PDB entry 7NZ2 | electron microscopy, 11.00 A resolution (very low resolution: no residue pairs are listed; an interface is given only as per-side residue counts) | chains C2 and D2 of the 44 polymer chains in the assembly

== Chain C2 (and D2) ==
Molecule: Chromosome partition protein MukF
Source organism: Photorhabdus thracensis
Notes: chain D2 of this document is another copy of the same molecule, construct and numbering; everything in this record applies to it too
UniProtKB: A0A0F7LMQ4 (A0A0F7LMQ4_9GAMM); residues 1-440 here = UniProt positions 1-440
Chain sequence (440 residues; row label = number of the first residue in the row):
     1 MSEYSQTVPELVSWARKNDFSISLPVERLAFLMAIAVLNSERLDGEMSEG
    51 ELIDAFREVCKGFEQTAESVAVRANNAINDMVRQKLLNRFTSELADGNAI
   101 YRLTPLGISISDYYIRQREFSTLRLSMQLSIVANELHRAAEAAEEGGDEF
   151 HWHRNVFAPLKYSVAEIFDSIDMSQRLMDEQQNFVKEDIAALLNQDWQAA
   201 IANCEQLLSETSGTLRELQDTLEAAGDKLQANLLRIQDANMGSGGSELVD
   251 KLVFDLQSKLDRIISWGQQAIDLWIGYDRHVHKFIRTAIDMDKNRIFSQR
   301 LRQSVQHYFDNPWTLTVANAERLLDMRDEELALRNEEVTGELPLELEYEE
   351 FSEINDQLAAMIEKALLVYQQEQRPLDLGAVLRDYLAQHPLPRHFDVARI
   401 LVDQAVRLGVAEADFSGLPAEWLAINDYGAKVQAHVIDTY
Not modelled in the structure: 1-9

== Interface between chain C2 and chain D2 ==
At this resolution (11 A) residue pairs are not listed: 89 residues of chain C2 and 93 of chain D2 lie at the interface.

== Summary ==
89 residues of chain C2 and 93 residues of chain D2 are in contact.
Chain C2 and chain D2 are both Chromosome partition protein MukF (Photorhabdus thracensis); the structure,
Cryo-EM structure of the MukBEF-MatP-DNA tetrad, was determined by electron microscopy (same publication as
7NYW, 7NYX, 7NYY, 7NYZ, 7NZ0, 7NZ3 and 7NZ4).
